Entry 2YG4 (X-ray diffraction, 2.30 A resolution); this record covers chains A and B.

# Chain A (and B)
Molecule: Putrescine oxidase
Organism: Rhodococcus erythropolis
Notes: EC 1.4.3.10; chain B of this document is another copy of the same molecule, construct and numbering; everything in this record applies to it too
Reference sequence: B0F9F6 (B0F9F6_RHOER); numbering as in UniProt (aligned over 1-453)
Sequence (453 residues; row label = number of the first residue in the row):
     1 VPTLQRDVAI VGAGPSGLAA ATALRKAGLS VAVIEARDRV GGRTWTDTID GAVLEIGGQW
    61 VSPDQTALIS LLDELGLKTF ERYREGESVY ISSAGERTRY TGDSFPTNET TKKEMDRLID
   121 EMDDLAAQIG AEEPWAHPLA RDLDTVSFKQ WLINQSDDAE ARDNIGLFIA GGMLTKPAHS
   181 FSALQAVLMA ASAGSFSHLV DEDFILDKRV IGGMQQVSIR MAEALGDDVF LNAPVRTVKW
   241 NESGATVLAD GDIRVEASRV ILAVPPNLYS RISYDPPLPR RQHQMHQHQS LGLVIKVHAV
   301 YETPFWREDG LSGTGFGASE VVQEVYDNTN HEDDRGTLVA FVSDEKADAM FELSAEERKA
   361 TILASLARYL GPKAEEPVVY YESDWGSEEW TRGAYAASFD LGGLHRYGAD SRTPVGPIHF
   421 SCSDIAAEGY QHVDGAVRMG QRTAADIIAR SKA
Disordered / not traced: 1, 451-453 (chain B: 1, 452-453)
Small-molecule neighbours:
  - 4-hydroxybutan-1-aminium (4HA): Trp60, Gly172, Met173, Leu206, Glu324, Tyr326, Phe341, Tyr395, His432
  - FAD (flavin-adenine dinucleotide): Val11, Gly12, Ala13, Gly14, Pro15, Ser16, Gly17, Ile34, Glu35, Ala36, Arg37, Gly41, Gly42, Arg43, Thr44, Ile56, Gly57, Gly58, Gln59, Trp60, Ala233, Pro234, Val235, Ala263, Val264, Pro265, Leu268, Ile272, Lys296, Trp385, Trp390, Ala394, Tyr395, Cys422, Ser423, Gln431, His432, Val433, Asp434, Ala436

# How chain A and chain B interact
Residue-residue contacts - 77 pairs, chain A then chain B:
  Arg141(A) with His179(B); Glu345(B), salt bridge
  Thr145(A) with Lys149(B), hydrogen bond; His179(B)
  Lys149(A) with Thr145(B)
  Gln150(A) with Gln150(B)
  Pro177(A) with Arg406(B)
  His179(A) with Arg141(B); Thr145(B); Leu401(B); Gly402(B)
  Ser180(A) with Leu401(B)
  Arg236(A) with Ser273(B), hydrogen bond
  Asn267(A) with Gln287(B)
  Ser270(A) with Ser270(B); Arg271(B), hydrogen bond (backbone-side chain); Arg392(B)
  Arg271(A) with Ser270(B), hydrogen bond (side chain-backbone); Ile272(B), hydrogen bond (side chain-backbone); Ser273(B), hydrogen bond
  Ile272(A) with Arg271(B), hydrogen bond (backbone-side chain)
  Ser273(A) with Arg236(B), hydrogen bond; Arg271(B), hydrogen bond
  Pro277(A) with Glu389(B)
  Arg280(A) with Phe351(B); Asp384(B), salt bridge; Gly386(B); Ser387(B), hydrogen bond
  Arg281(A) with Asp348(B); Glu352(B), salt bridge
  His283(A) with Gly386(B); Ser387(B), hydrogen bond (side chain-backbone); Glu389(B); Arg392(B)
  Gln284(A) with Leu291(B); Gly292(B); Leu293(B); Arg392(B); Gly393(B)
  Gln287(A) with Asn267(B), hydrogen bond; Gln289(B); Ser290(B); Leu291(B), hydrogen bond (side chain-backbone); Arg392(B), hydrogen bond (side chain-backbone)
  His288(A) with Ser290(B)
  Ser290(A) with Gln287(B); His288(B)
  Leu291(A) with Gln284(B); Gln287(B), hydrogen bond (backbone-side chain)
  Gly292(A) with Gln284(B)
  Leu293(A) with Gln284(B)
  Asp344(A) with Arg406(B)
  Glu345(A) with Arg141(B), salt bridge; Arg406(B)
  Asp348(A) with Arg406(B), salt bridge
  Phe351(A) with Arg280(B)
  Glu352(A) with Arg281(B), salt bridge
  Asp384(A) with Arg280(B), salt bridge
  Gly386(A) with Arg280(B); His283(B)
  Ser387(A) with Arg280(B), hydrogen bond; His283(B), hydrogen bond (backbone-side chain)
  Glu389(A) with Pro277(B); His283(B)
  Arg392(A) with Ser270(B); His283(B); Gln284(B); Gln287(B), hydrogen bond (backbone-side chain)
  Gly393(A) with Gln284(B)
  Asp400(A) with Asp400(B)
  Leu401(A) with His179(B); Ser180(B)
  Gly402(A) with His179(B)
  Arg406(A) with Pro177(B); Asp344(B), hydrogen bond (side chain-backbone); Glu345(B); Asp348(B), salt bridge
Interface residues without a listed pair, chain A (44 interface residues in all): Asp144, Lys176, Gln289, Glu388, Tyr407
Interface residues without a listed pair, chain B (45 interface residues in all): Lys176, Tyr274, Glu388, His405, Tyr407

# In short
Chain A and chain B form an interface of 44 and 45 residues respectively; the contacts include 19 hydrogen
bonds and 8 salt bridges. Polar pairs include Arg141(A)-Glu345(B), Arg280(A)-Asp384(B) and
Arg281(A)-Glu352(B). Ligands of chain A: flavin-adenine dinucleotide and 4-hydroxybutan-1-aminium.
Both chains are Putrescine oxidase (Rhodococcus erythropolis). Entry 2YG4 (Structure-based redesign of
cofactor binding in Putrescine Oxidase: wild type bound to Putrescine) was determined by X-ray diffraction,
deposited together with 2YG3, 2YG5, 2YG6 and 2YG7.
